PDB entry 6UPP | X-ray diffraction, 1.56 A resolution | chains A and B

[Chain A (and B)]
Molecule: Methyl-accepting chemotaxis protein
Source organism: Thermosynechococcus elongatus
Notes: fragment: GAF domain; chain B of this document is another copy of the same molecule, construct and numbering; everything in this record applies to it too
Reference sequence: Q8DLC7 (Q8DLC7_THEEB); numbering as in UniProt (aligned over 435-584)
Amino-acid sequence (150 residues; numbered 435 to 584; the number before each row is that of its first residue):
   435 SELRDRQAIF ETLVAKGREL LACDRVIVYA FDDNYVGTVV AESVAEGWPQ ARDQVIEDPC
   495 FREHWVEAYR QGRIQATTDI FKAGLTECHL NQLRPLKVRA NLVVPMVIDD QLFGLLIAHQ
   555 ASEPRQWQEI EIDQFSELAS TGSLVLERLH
Construct notes: conflict Ala555 (Cys in Q8DLC7)
Covalent attachments: Phycoviolobilin, blue light-absorbing form (VRB) linked to Cys494, Cys522
Metal / ion sites: Mg2+: Glu581, His584
Residues lining bound ligands: Phycoviolobilin, blue light-absorbing form (VRB): Ile461, Tyr463, Ile490, Glu491, Asp492, Pro493, Phe495, His498, Trp499, Tyr503, Arg507, Ile508, Gln509, Leu519, Thr520, His523, Gln526, Leu527, Leu530, Asn535, Val537, Ile551, His553
What the authors report for this chain:
  - binding site for Phycoviolobilin, blue light-absorbing form: Cys494, Cys522

[How chain A and chain B interact]
Pairs across the interface (27; chain A residue first):
  Asp439(A) - Leu583(B)
  Ala442(A) - Arg582(B)
  Ile443(A) - Val579(B)  hydrophobic
  Glu445(A) - Arg582(B)
  Thr446(A) - Val579(B)
  Thr446(A) - Arg582(B)  hydrogen bond
  Lys450(A) - Glu571(B)  salt bridge
  Lys450(A) - Ser574(B)  hydrogen bond
  Lys450(A) - Thr575(B)
  Lys450(A) - Leu578(B)
  Asp567(A) - Gln568(B)
  Glu571(A) - Lys450(B)  salt bridge
  Glu571(A) - Leu454(B)
  Glu571(A) - Gln568(B)
  Ser574(A) - Lys450(B)  hydrogen bond
  Thr575(A) - Thr446(B)
  Thr575(A) - Lys450(B)
  Thr575(A) - Leu572(B)
  Leu578(A) - Thr446(B)
  Val579(A) - Ile443(B)  hydrophobic
  Val579(A) - Thr446(B)
  Arg582(A) - Ala442(B)
  Arg582(A) - Glu445(B)
  Arg582(A) - Thr446(B)
  Leu583(A) - Asp439(B)
  Leu583(A) - Ala442(B)  hydrophobic
  Leu583(A) - Ile443(B)  hydrophobic
Other interface residues (no listed pair), chain A (18 interface residues in all): Ala449, Leu454, Ile564, Leu572
Other interface residues (no listed pair), chain B (19 interface residues in all): Ala449, Glu453, Ile564

[Overview]
18 residues of chain A face 19 of chain B across their interface, with 3 hydrogen bonds and 2 salt bridges.
Among the polar pairs are Lys450(A)-Glu571(B), Thr446(A)-Arg582(B) and Lys450(A)-Ser574(B). Phycoviolobilin,
blue light-absorbing form is covalently linked to Cys522(A). From the paper: a binding site for
Phycoviolobilin, blue light-absorbing form at Cys494(A) and Cys522(A).
Both chains are Methyl-accepting chemotaxis protein (Thermosynechococcus elongatus). Entry 6UPP (Radiation
Damage Test of PixJ Pb state crystals) was determined by X-ray diffraction (same publication as 6P58, 6PRU and
6PRY).
